PDB entry 1HG5 | X-ray diffraction, 2.00 A resolution | chain A

[Chain A]
Molecule: Clathrin assembly protein short form
Organism: Rattus norvegicus
Notes: fragment: n-terminal domain residues 1-289
UniProtKB: O55011 (O55011); residue numbers follow UniProt; this construct covers 1-289
Amino-acid sequence (289 residues; numbered 1 to 289; the number before each row is that of its first residue):
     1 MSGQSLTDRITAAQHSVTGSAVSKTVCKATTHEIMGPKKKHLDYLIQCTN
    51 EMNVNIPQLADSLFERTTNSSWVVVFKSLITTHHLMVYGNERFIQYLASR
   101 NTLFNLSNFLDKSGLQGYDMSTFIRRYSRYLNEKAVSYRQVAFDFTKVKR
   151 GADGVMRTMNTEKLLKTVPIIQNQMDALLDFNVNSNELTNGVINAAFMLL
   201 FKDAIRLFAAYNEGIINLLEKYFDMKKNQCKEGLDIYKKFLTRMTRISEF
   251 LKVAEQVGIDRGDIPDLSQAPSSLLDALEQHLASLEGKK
Disordered / not traced: 1-18, 282-289
Residues lining bound ligands: inositol hexakisphosphate (IHP): Lys28, Lys38, Lys40, His41

[Summary]
Chain A binds inositol hexakisphosphate.
Chain A is Clathrin assembly protein short form (Rattus norvegicus); the structure, CALM-N N-terminal domain
of clathrin assembly lymphoid myeloid leukaemia protein, inositol(1,2,3,4,5,6)P6 complex, was determined by
X-ray diffraction (same publication as 1HF8, 1HFA and 1HG2).
